Entry 3ZPB (X-ray diffraction, 2.60 A resolution); this record covers chains E and F.

# Chain E
Name: Haemagglutinin
Organism: Influenza A virus
Notes: fragment: ha1 of trypsin released ectodomain, residues 17-342
Reference sequence: Q6DQ34 (Q6DQ34_9INFA); residues -11 to 328 here correspond to UniProt positions 1-340 (UniProt number = residue number + 12)
Amino-acid sequence (340 residues; each row starts with the number of its first residue; numbers below 1 keep their minus sign (Met-11 is residue -11)):
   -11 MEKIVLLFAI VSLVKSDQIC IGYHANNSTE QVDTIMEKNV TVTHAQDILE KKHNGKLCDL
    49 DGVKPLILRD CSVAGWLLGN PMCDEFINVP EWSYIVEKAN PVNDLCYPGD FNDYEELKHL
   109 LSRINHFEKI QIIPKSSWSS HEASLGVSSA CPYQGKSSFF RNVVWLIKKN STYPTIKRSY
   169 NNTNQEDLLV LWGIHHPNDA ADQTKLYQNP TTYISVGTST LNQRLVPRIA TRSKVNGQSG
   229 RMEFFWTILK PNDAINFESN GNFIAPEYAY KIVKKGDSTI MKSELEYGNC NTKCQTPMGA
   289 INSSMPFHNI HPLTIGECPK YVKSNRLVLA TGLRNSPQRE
Disordered / not traced: -11 to 4, 326-328
Disulfide bonds: Cys46-Cys278, Cys59-Cys71, Cys94-Cys139, Cys282-Cys306
Covalently attached groups: N-acetylglucosamine (NAG) linked to Asn169
Sequence notes: conflict Lys40 (Thr52 in Q6DQ34); engineered mutation Asp190 (Glu202 in Q6DQ34)

# Chain F
Name: Haemagglutinin
Organism: Influenza A virus
Notes: fragment: ha2 of trypsin released ectodomain, residues 347-512
Reference sequence: Q6DQ34 (Q6DQ34_9INFA); residues 1-160 here correspond to UniProt positions 347-506 (UniProt number = residue number + 346)
Amino-acid sequence (160 residues; row label = number of the first residue in the row):
     1 GLFGAIAGFI EGGWQGMVDG WYGYHHSNEQ GSGYAADKES TQKAIDGVTN KVNSIIDKMN
    61 TQFEAVGREF NNLERRIENL NKKMEDGFLD VWTYNAELLV LMENERTLDF HDSNVKNLYD
   121 KVRLQLRDNA KELGNGCFEF YHKCDNECME SVRNGTYDYP
Disordered / not traced: 147, 159-160
Disulfide bonds: Cys144-Cys148

# Interface between chain E and chain F
Disulfides between the chains: Cys8(E)-Cys137(F)
Pairs across the interface (108; chain E residue first):
  Asp5(E) with Ser27(F); Asn28(F); Glu29(F); Glu139(F); Phe140(F), hydrogen bond (backbone-backbone); Lys143(F); Cys144(F), hydrogen bond (side chain-backbone)
  Gln6(E) with His26(F); Ser27(F), hydrogen bond (backbone-backbone); Leu133(F); Cys137(F); Phe138(F); Glu139(F); Phe140(F); Met149(F)
  Ile7(E) with Tyr24(F), hydrophobic; His25(F); Cys137(F); Phe138(F), hydrogen bond (backbone-backbone); Phe140(F); Val152(F), hydrophobic
  Cys8(E) with Trp14(F); Gly23(F); Tyr24(F); His25(F), hydrogen bond (backbone-backbone); Gly136(F); Cys137(F), disulfide
  Ile9(E) with Ile10(F); Trp14(F); Gly23(F); Tyr24(F), hydrophobic; Tyr119(F), hydrophobic; Val122(F), hydrophobic; Gly136(F), hydrogen bond (backbone-backbone)
  Gly10(E) with Trp14(F); Met17(F); Tyr22(F); Gly23(F), hydrogen bond (backbone-backbone)
  Tyr11(E) with Ile6(F); Ala7(F), hydrogen bond (side chain-backbone); Ile10(F), hydrogen bond (side chain-backbone); Glu11(F); Gly12(F); Gly13(F), hydrogen bond (side chain-backbone); Trp14(F), hydrogen bond (backbone-backbone); Met17(F), hydrophobic; Trp21(F)
  His12(E) with Met17(F), hydrogen bond (side chain-backbone); Gly20(F); Trp21(F), hydrogen bond (backbone-backbone)
  Ala13(E) with Gly13(F); Trp14(F), hydrogen bond (backbone-backbone); Gln15(F)
  Asn14(E) with Gln15(F), hydrogen bond (backbone-side chain)
  Val20(E) with Asn104(F)
  Asp21(E) with Leu101(F); Asn104(F), hydrogen bond (backbone-side chain)
  Thr22(E) with Leu101(F); Glu105(F)
  Ile23(E) with Leu98(F), hydrophobic; Leu101(F), hydrophobic
  Met24(E) with Glu105(F)
  Val28(E) with Leu108(F), hydrophobic
  His32(E) with Trp21(F), hydrogen bond
  Gln34(E) with Val52(F)
  Glu103(E) with Glu69(F); Phe70(F); Asn71(F)
  Lys106(E) with Glu69(F), salt bridge
  Lys270(E) with Glu69(F)
  Pro294(E) with Ile56(F), hydrophobic
  Phe295(E) with Met59(F), hydrophobic; Gln62(F)
  Pro300(E) with Ala65(F); Leu89(F), hydrophobic
  Leu301(E) with Ala65(F); Val66(F); Gly67(F)
  Lys308(E) with Met59(F); Asn60(F); Gln62(F); Glu64(F), salt bridge
  Tyr309(E) with Gln62(F), hydrogen bond (backbone-side chain); Leu89(F), hydrophobic
  Val310(E) with Thr93(F)
  Lys311(E) with Asp90(F), salt bridge; Thr93(F), hydrogen bond (backbone-side chain)
  Ser312(E) with Thr93(F); Glu97(F), hydrogen bond
  Leu315(E) with Glu97(F)
  Val316(E) with Val100(F); Asn104(F), hydrogen bond (backbone-side chain)
  Leu317(E) with Ile55(F), hydrophobic; Asn104(F)
  Ala318(E) with Asn104(F), hydrogen bond (backbone-side chain); Thr107(F)
  Thr319(E) with Trp21(F); Val48(F); Thr107(F); His111(F), hydrogen bond (backbone-side chain)
  Gly320(E) with Trp21(F); Leu108(F); His111(F), hydrogen bond (backbone-side chain)
  Leu321(E) with Ile6(F), hydrophobic; Tyr22(F), hydrophobic; His111(F)
  Ser324(E) with Gly12(F); Gly13(F), hydrogen bond (side chain-backbone)
Also at the interface, not in a pair above, chain E (44 interface residues in all): Asn15, Val30, Thr31, Ile36, Glu85, Arg322
Also at the interface, not in a pair above, chain F (66 interface residues in all): Val18, Asp86, Trp92, Ala96, Met102, Val115, Leu118, Leu126, Arg153

# Overview
44 residues of chain E and 66 residues of chain F are in contact, with 1 disulfide bond, 25 hydrogen bonds and
3 salt bridges. Polar contacts include Lys106(E)-Glu69(F), Lys308(E)-Glu64(F) and Lys311(E)-Asp90(F).
N-acetylglucosamine is covalently linked to Asn169(E).
Chain E is Haemagglutinin and chain F is Haemagglutinin, both from Influenza A virus; the structure, INFLUENZA
VIRUS (VN1194) H5 E190D mutant HA with LSTa, was determined by X-ray diffraction (same publication as 3ZP0,
3ZP1, 3ZP2, 3ZP3, 3ZP6 and 3ZPA).
